Entry 1JD2 (X-ray diffraction, 3.00 A resolution); this record covers chains F and G of the 30 polymer chains in the assembly.

Chain F:
Name: Proteasome component C1
From: Saccharomyces cerevisiae
Notes: EC 3.4.99.46
UniProt: P21242 (PSA3_YEAST); the construct lacks a stretch of the UniProt sequence and is renumbered around it, so the offset changes along the chain: 5-180 = UniProt 4-179; 184-199 = UniProt 186-201; 201-206 = UniProt 202-207; 207-218 = UniProt 210-221; 1 more segments
Amino-acid sequence (244 residues; numbered 5 to 241 plus 11 insertion-coded residues; 4 numbers in that range are skipped by the numbering (no residue carries them; nothing is unmodelled there); the number before each row is that of its first residue; a row labelled like 180A-180F holds insertion residues (180A, then the next letters in order)):
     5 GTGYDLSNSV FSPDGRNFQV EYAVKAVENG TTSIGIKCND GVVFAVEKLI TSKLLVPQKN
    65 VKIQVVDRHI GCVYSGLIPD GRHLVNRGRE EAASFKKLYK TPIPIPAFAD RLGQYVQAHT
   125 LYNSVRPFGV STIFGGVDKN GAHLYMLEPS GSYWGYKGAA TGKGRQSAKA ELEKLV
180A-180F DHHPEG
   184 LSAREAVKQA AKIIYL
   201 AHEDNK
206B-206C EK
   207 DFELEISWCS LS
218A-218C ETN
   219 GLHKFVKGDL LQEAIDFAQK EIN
Bound ions: Mg2+ near Asn-127 (its only coordinating residue here)

Chain G:
Name: Proteasome component C7-alpha
From: Saccharomyces cerevisiae
Notes: EC 3.4.99.46
UniProt: P21243 (PSA6_YEAST); the construct lacks a stretch of the UniProt sequence and is renumbered around it, so the offset changes along the chain: 6-34 = UniProt 10-38; 35-143 = UniProt 40-148; 144-179 = UniProt 150-185; 186-218 = UniProt 199-231; 1 more segments
Amino-acid sequence (243 residues; each row starts with the number of its first residue; note: 6 numbers in that range are skipped by the numbering (no residue carries them; nothing is unmodelled there); a row labelled like 179A-179E holds insertion residues (179A, then the next letters in order)):
     6 AGYDRHITIF SPEGRLYQVE YAFKATNQT
   34A N
    35 INSLAVRGKD CTVVISQKKV PDKLLDPTTV SYIFCISRTI GMVVNGPIPD ARNAALRAKA
    95 EAAEFRYKYG YDMPCDVLAK RMANLSQIYT QRAYMRPLGV ILTFVSVDE
  143A E
   144 LGPSIYKTDP AGYYVGYKAT ATGPKQQEIT TNLENH
179A-179E FKKSK
180A-180D IDHI
   184 N
184G-184H EE
  184M S
   186 WEKVVEFAIT HMIDALGTEF SKNDLEVGVA TKD
   220 KFFTLSAENI EERLVAIAEQ D
Bound ions: Mg2+: Thr-13, Tyr-123, Arg-126, Met-129

How chain F and chain G interact:
Contacting residue pairs (53):
  Thr-6(F) with His-11(G), hydrogen bond (backbone-side chain)
  Gly-7(F) with His-11(G)
  Tyr-8(F) with Arg-10(G); His-11(G); Tyr-26(G), hydrogen bond
  Ser-13(F) with Arg-130(G)
  Val-14(F) with His-11(G); Gln-23(G)
  Phe-15(F) with Gln-23(G), hydrogen bond (backbone-side chain); Tyr-26(G); Ala-27(G), hydrophobic; Arg-130(G); Pro-131(G)
  Ser-16(F) with Tyr-26(G)
  Pro-17(F) with Tyr-26(G), hydrophobic
  Gly-19(F) with Tyr-26(G); Ala-30(G)
  Lys-41(F) with Asp-60(G), salt bridge
  Asp-114(F) with Arg-86(G)
  Gln-118(F) with Arg-86(G), hydrogen bond (side chain-backbone); Asn-87(G); Leu-90(G)
  Gln-121(F) with Pro-83(G); Asp-84(G); Asn-87(G), hydrogen bond; Arg-130(G)
  Thr-124(F) with Arg-130(G), hydrogen bond (backbone-side chain)
  Leu-125(F) with Tyr-128(G); Arg-130(G)
  Tyr-126(F) with Tyr-128(G); Met-129(G), hydrophobic
  Ser-154(F) with Pro-83(G)
  Gly-155(F) with Pro-83(G)
  Ser-156(F) with Ile-82(G); Pro-83(G)
  Tyr-157(F) with Arg-86(G), hydrogen bond (backbone-side chain)
  Trp-158(F) with Thr-63(G); Val-64(G), hydrophobic; Ser-65(G); Tyr-66(G); Ile-82(G), hydrophobic
  Gly-159(F) with Leu-59(G); Asp-60(G), hydrogen bond (backbone-backbone); Thr-63(G), hydrogen bond (backbone-side chain)
  Tyr-160(F) with Leu-58(G); Leu-59(G)
  Lys-161(F) with Leu-58(G), hydrogen bond (backbone-backbone); Leu-59(G)
  Gly-162(F) with Leu-58(G)
  Leu-176(F) with Leu-58(G), hydrophobic
  Glu-177(F) with Lys-57(G)
  Val-180(F) with Leu-58(G), hydrophobic
  Asp-180A(F) with Lys-57(G), salt bridge
Interface residues without a listed pair, chain F (31 interface residues in all): Arg-20, Lys-173
Interface residues without a listed pair, chain G (29 interface residues in all): Gln-33, Asp-56, Pro-61, Leu-132, Gly-133

Summary:
Chain F and chain G form an interface of 31 and 29 residues respectively, with 10 hydrogen bonds and 2 salt
bridges. Among the polar pairs are Lys-41(F)/Asp-60(G), Asp-180A(F)/Lys-57(G) and Thr-6(F)/His-11(G).
Thr-13(G), Tyr-123(G), Arg-126(G) and Met-129(G) coordinate Mg2+.
Here chain F is Proteasome component C1 and chain G is Proteasome component C7-alpha, both from Saccharomyces
cerevisiae. Entry 1JD2 (Crystal Structure of the yeast 20S Proteasome:TMC-95A complex: A non-covalent
Proteasome Inhibitor) was determined by X-ray diffraction.
